1FRQ - chain A; structure by X-ray diffraction, 1.95 A resolution.

[Chain A]
Protein: Protein (ferredoxin:nadp+ oxidoreductase)
From: Spinacia oleracea
Notes: EC 1.18.1.2
UniProtKB: P00455 (FENR_SPIOL); residues 1-314 here correspond to UniProt positions 56-369 (UniProt number = residue number + 55)
Sequence (314 residues; numbered 1 to 314; the number before each row is that of its first residue):
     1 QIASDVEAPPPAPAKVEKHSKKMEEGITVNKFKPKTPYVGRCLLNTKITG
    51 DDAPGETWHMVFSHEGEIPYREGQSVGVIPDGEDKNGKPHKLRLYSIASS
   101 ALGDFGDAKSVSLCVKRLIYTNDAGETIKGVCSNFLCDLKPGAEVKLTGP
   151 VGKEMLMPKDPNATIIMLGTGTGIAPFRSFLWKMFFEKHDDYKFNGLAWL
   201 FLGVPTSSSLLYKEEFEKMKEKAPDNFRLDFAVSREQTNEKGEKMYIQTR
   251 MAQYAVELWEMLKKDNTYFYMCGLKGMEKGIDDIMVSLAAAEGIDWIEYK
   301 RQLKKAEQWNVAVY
Not modelled in the structure: 1-18
Sequence notes: engineered mutation Ala312 (Glu367 in P00455)
Residues lining bound ligands: FAD (flavin-adenine dinucleotide): Ser75, Arg93, Leu94, Tyr95, Ser96, Cys114, Val115, Lys116, Leu118, Tyr120, Thr121, Gly130, Val131, Cys132, Ser133, Thr172, Ala175, Tyr314
Swiss-Prot annotation at these positions:
  - binding site (FAD): Arg93 to Ser96, Cys114 to Lys116, Tyr120, Val131 to Ser133, Thr172
  - binding site (NADP(+)): Ser96, Lys116, Thr172, Val204, Pro205, Ser234, Arg235, Lys244 to Tyr246, Gly273, Leu274

[In short]
Bound to chain A: flavin-adenine dinucleotide. From UniProt: 12 FAD-binding residues and 12 NADP+-binding
residues.
Chain A is Protein (ferredoxin:nadp+ oxidoreductase) (Spinacia oleracea); the structure, Ferredoxin:nadp+
oxidoreductase (ferredoxin reductase) mutant E312A, was determined by X-ray diffraction together with 1BX0 and
1BX1 from the same study.
